Entry 7EBR (electron microscopy, 3.60 A resolution); this record covers chains E and F of the 6 polymer chains in the assembly.

Chain E:
Molecule: 2H12 Fab heavy chain
Source organism: Mus musculus
Notes: antibody fragment or engineered binder
Chain sequence (216 residues; each row starts with the number of its first residue):
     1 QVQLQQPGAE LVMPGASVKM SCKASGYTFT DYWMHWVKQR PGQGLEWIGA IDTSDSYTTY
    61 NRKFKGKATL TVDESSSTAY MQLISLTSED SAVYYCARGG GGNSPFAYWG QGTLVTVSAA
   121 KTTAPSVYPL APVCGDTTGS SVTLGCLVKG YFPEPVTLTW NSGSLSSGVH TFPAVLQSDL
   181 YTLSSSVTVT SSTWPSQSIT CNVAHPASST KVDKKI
Disordered / not traced: 120-216
Disulfide bonds: Cys22-Cys96

Chain F:
Molecule: 2H12 Fab light chain
Source organism: Mus musculus
Notes: antibody fragment or engineered binder
Chain sequence (214 residues; each row starts with the number of its first residue):
     1 DIQMTQSPSS LSASLGERVS LTCRASQDIG SSLNWLQQEP DGTIKRLIYA TSSLDSGVPK
    61 RFSGSRSGSD YSLTISSLES EDFVDYYCLQ YASFPLTFGA GTKLELKRAD AAPTVSIFPP
   121 SSEQLTSGGA SVVCFLNNFY PKDINVKWKI DGSERQNGVL NSWTDQDSKD STYSMSSTLT
   181 LTKDEYERHN SYTCEATHKT STSPIVKSFN RNEC
Disordered / not traced: 110-214
Disulfide bonds: Cys23-Cys88

Interface between chain E and chain F:
Contacting residue pairs - 25 pairs, chain E then chain F:
  Val37(E) - Phe98(F)  hydrophobic
  Gln39(E) - Gln38(F)
  Gln39(E) - Gly42(F)
  Gln43(E) - Asp85(F)  hydrogen bond
  Gln43(E) - Tyr87(F)  hydrogen bond
  Leu45(E) - Gln38(F)
  Leu45(E) - Tyr87(F)  hydrophobic
  Leu45(E) - Phe98(F)
  Glu46(E) - Phe98(F)
  Trp47(E) - Pro95(F)  hydrophobic
  Trp47(E) - Leu96(F)
  Trp47(E) - Phe98(F)
  Tyr95(E) - Gly42(F)  hydrogen bond (side chain-backbone)
  Tyr95(E) - Ile44(F)  hydrophobic
  Asn103(E) - Asn34(F)
  Asn103(E) - Arg46(F)
  Asn103(E) - Tyr49(F)
  Asn103(E) - Tyr91(F)  hydrogen bond
  Pro105(E) - Arg46(F)
  Phe106(E) - Leu89(F)  hydrophobic
  Phe106(E) - Leu96(F)  hydrophobic
  Ala107(E) - Arg46(F)
  Trp109(E) - Leu36(F)  hydrophobic
  Trp109(E) - Ile44(F)
  Gln111(E) - Gly42(F)
Also at the interface, not in a pair above, chain E (16 interface residues in all): Gly44, Ala50, Thr59
Also at the interface, not in a pair above, chain F (17 interface residues in all): Thr43, Lys45, Phe94

Overview:
The interface between chain E and chain F involves 16 residues on one side and 17 on the other, with 4
hydrogen bonds. Polar contacts include Gln43(E)-Asp85(F), Gln43(E)-Tyr87(F) and Tyr95(E)-Gly42(F).
Here chain E is 2H12 Fab heavy chain and chain F is 2H12 Fab light chain, both from Mus musculus. Entry 7EBR
(EV-D68 in complex with 2H12 Fab (state S2)) was determined by electron microscopy, deposited together with
7EBZ and 7ECY.
